PDB entry 5PRC | X-ray diffraction, 2.35 A resolution | chains C and H of the 4 polymer chains in the assembly

# Chain C
Name: Photosynthetic reaction center
From: Blastochloris viridis
Reference sequence: P07173 (CYCR_RHOVI); residues 1-336 here correspond to UniProt positions 21-356 (UniProt number = residue number + 20)
Amino-acid sequence (336 residues; numbered 1 to 336; the number before each row is that of its first residue):
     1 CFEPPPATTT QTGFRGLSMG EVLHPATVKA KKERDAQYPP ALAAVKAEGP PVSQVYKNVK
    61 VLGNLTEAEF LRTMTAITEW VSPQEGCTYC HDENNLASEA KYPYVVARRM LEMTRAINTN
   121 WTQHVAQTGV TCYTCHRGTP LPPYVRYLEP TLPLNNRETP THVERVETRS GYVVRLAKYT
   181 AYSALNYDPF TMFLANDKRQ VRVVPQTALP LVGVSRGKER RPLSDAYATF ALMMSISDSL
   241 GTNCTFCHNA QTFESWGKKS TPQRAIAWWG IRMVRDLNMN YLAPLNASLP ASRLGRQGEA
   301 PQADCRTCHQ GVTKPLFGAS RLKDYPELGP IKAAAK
Not modelled in the structure: 333-336
Swiss-Prot annotation at these positions:
  - binding site (heme): Met-74, Cys-87, Cys-90, His-91, Met-110, His-124, Cys-132, Cys-135, His-136, Met-233, Cys-244, Cys-247, His-248, Cys-305, Cys-308, His-309
  - site: Cys-1 (Not N-palmitoylated)
  - lipidation: Cys-1 (S-diacylglycerol cysteine)
Glycans and other covalent adducts: heme (HEM) linked to Cys-87, Cys-90, Cys-132, Cys-135, Cys-244, Cys-247, Cys-305, Cys-308
Bound ions: heme Fe (4 sites), coordinated by Met-74, His-91, Met-110, His-124, His-136, Met-233, His-248, His-309
Small-molecule neighbours:
  - heme (HEM), molecule 1: Tyr-56, Lys-57, Asn-58, Val-59, Lys-60, Val-61, Leu-62, Gly-63, Phe-70, Leu-71, Met-74, Thr-75, Ile-77, Thr-78, Ser-82, Gly-86, His-91, Leu-96, Ala-97, Pro-103, Tyr-104, Ala-107, Arg-108, Leu-111
  - heme (HEM), molecule 2: Ile-77, Val-81, Tyr-89, Tyr-102, Pro-103, Val-106, Ala-107, Met-110, Leu-111, Met-113, Thr-114, Ile-117, Val-130, Thr-131, His-136, Pro-140, Leu-141, Pro-142, Val-145, Leu-277, Leu-282, Leu-289, Arg-293, Pro-301, Gln-302, Thr-307, Leu-328
  - heme (HEM), molecule 3: Ile-117, His-124, Val-125, Ala-126, Thr-128, Gly-129, Val-130, Leu-194, Ile-236, Leu-240, Phe-246, Gln-263, Ile-266, Ala-267, Gly-270, Ile-271, Met-273, Val-274, Asp-304, His-309, Thr-313, Lys-314, Pro-315, Gly-318
  - heme (HEM), molecule 4: Val-201, Arg-202, Val-203, Val-204, Gln-206, Thr-229, Phe-230, Met-233, Met-234, Ile-236, Ser-237, Leu-240, Thr-242, Asn-243, Phe-246, His-248, Phe-253, Glu-254, Trp-256, Gln-263, Arg-264, Ala-267, Trp-268, Ile-271, Arg-272

# Chain H
Name: Photosynthetic reaction center
From: Blastochloris viridis
Reference sequence: P06008 (RCEH_RHOVI); residue numbers follow UniProt; this construct covers 2-258
Amino-acid sequence (258 residues; numbered 1 to 258; the number before each row is that of its first residue):
     1 MYHGALAQHL DIAQLVWYAQ WLVIWTVVLL YLRREDRREG YPLVEPLGLV KLAPEDGQVY
    61 ELPYPKTFVL PHGGTVTVPR RRPETRELKL AQTDGFEGAP LQPTGNPLVD AVGPASYAER
   121 AEVVDATVDG KAKIVPLRVA TDFSIAEGDV DPRGLPVVAA DGVEAGTVTD LWVDRSEHYF
   181 RYLELSVAGS ARTALIPLGF CDVKKDKIVV TSILSEQFAN VPRLQSRDQI TLREEDKVSA
   241 YYAGGLLYAT PERAESLL
Modified positions: Met-1 (n-formylmethionine; FME)

# How chain C and chain H interact
Pairs across the interface - 14 pairs, chain C then chain H:
  Thr-207(C) / Tyr-2(H)
  Leu-209(C) / Tyr-2(H)
  Leu-209(C) / His-3(H)
  Leu-209(C) / Ala-5(H)  hydrophobic
  Pro-210(C) / Tyr-2(H)
  Pro-210(C) / His-3(H)  hydrogen bond (backbone-backbone)
  Leu-211(C) / Met-1(H)
  Leu-211(C) / Tyr-2(H)  hydrophobic
  Leu-211(C) / His-3(H)
  Val-212(C) / Met-1(H)  hydrogen bond (backbone-backbone)
  Val-212(C) / Tyr-2(H)
  Val-212(C) / His-3(H)
  Ser-215(C) / His-3(H)
  Arg-216(C) / His-3(H)
Also at the interface, not in a pair above, chain H (5 interface residues in all): Asp-11

# Summary
Chain C and chain H form an interface of 7 and 5 residues respectively, with 2 hydrogen bonds. Backbone
hydrogen bonds pair Pro-210(C)/His-3(H) and Val-212(C)/Met-1(H). Covalently linked heme: at Cys-87(C),
Cys-135(C), Cys-244(C) and Cys-308(C). Curated annotation (UniProt) lists 16 heme-binding residues on chain C.
Here chain C is Photosynthetic reaction center and chain H is Photosynthetic reaction center, both from
Blastochloris viridis. Entry 5PRC (Photosynthetic reaction center from rhodopseudomonas viridis (atrazine
complex)) was determined by X-ray diffraction, deposited together with 6PRC and 7PRC.
